8E94 - chains B and C of the 4 polymer chains in the assembly; structure by electron microscopy, 3.72 A resolution.

Chain B:
Molecule: Glutamate receptor ionotropic, NMDA 2C
Organism: Homo sapiens
Reference sequence: Q14957 (NMDE3_HUMAN); numbering as in UniProt (aligned over 26-849)
Amino-acid sequence (880 residues; each row starts with the number of its first residue; numbers below 1 keep their minus sign (Met-30 is residue -30)):
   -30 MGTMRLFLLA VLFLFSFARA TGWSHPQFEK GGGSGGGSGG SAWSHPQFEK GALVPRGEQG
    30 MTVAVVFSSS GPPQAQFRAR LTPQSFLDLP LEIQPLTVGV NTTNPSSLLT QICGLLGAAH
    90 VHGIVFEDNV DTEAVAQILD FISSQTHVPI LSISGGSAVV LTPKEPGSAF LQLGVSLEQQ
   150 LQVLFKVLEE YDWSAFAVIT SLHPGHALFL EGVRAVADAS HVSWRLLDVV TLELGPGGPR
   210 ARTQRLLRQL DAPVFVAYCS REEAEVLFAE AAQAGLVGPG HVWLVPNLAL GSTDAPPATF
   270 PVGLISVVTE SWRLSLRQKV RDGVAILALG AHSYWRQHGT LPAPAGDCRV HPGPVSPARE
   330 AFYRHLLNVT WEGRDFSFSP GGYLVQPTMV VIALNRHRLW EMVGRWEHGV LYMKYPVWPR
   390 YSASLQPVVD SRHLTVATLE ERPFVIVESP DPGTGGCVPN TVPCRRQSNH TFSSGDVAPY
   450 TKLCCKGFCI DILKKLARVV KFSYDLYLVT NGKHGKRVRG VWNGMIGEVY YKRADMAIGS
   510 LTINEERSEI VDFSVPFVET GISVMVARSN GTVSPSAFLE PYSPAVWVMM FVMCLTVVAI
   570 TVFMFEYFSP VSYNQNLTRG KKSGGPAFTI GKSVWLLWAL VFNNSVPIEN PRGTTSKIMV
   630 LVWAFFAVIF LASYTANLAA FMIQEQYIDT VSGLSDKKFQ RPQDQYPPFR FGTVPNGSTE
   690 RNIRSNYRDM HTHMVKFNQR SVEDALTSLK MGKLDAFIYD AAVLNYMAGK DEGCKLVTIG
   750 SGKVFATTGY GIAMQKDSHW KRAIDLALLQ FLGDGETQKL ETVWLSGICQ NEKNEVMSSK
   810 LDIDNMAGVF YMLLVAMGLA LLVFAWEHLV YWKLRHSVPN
Unresolved in the structure: -30 to 30, 392-398, 539-657, 799-849
Disulfide bonds: Cys82-Cys317, Cys426-Cys453, Cys433-Cys454
Glycans and other covalent adducts: N-acetylglucosamine (NAG) linked to Asn337
Construct notes: expression tag (-30 to 25)
Ligand contacts: IWB (methyl 4-[(2R)-3-ethanoyl-1-[2-(2-methyl-1H-indol-3-yl)ethyl]-4-oxidanyl-5-oxidanylidene-2H-pyrrol-2-yl]benzoate): Asp161, Trp162, Ser163, Ala164, Arg194, Leu196, Asp220, Ala221, Pro222, Ala466, Arg467, Lys470, Phe471, Ser472, Tyr473
Swiss-Prot annotation at these positions:
  - region: Lys601 to Pro620 (Pore-forming)
  - binding site (L-glutamate): Ser509, Thr511, Arg516, Ser687, Thr688, Asp729
  - site: Asn612 (Functional determinant of NMDA receptors)
  - glycosylation (N-linked (GlcNAc...) asparagine): Asn70, Asn73, Asn337, Asn438, Asn539, Asn685
From the paper describing this entry:
  - binding site for IWB: Ser163, Arg194, Leu196, Asp220, Pro222, Arg467
  - conformationally variable residues (domain motion): Asp220, Lys470
  - mutagenesis - T756C: decreased signaling in response to MTSET

Chain C:
Molecule: Glutamate receptor ionotropic, NMDA 1
Organism: Homo sapiens
Reference sequence: Q05586 (NMDZ1_HUMAN); residues 1-847 here = UniProt positions 1-847
Amino-acid sequence (847 residues; each row starts with the number of its first residue):
     1 MSTMHLLTFA LLFSCSFARA ASDPKIVNIG AVLSTRKHEQ MFREAVNQAN KRHGSWKIQL
    61 NATSVTHKPN AIQMALSVCE DLISSQVYAI LVSHPPTPND HFTPTPVSYT AGFYRIPVLG
   121 LTTRMSIYSD KSIHLSFLRT VPPYSHQSSV WFEMMRVYSW NHIILLVSDD HEGRAAQKRL
   181 ETLLEERESK AEKVLQFDPG TKNVTALLME AKELEARVII LSASEDDAAT VYRAAAMLNM
   241 TGSGYVWLVG EREISGNALR YAPDGILGLQ LINGKNESAH ISDAVGVVAQ AVHELLEKEN
   301 ITDPPRGCVG NTNIWKTGPL FKRVLMSSKY ADGVTGRVEF NEDGDRKFAN YSIMNLQNRK
   361 LVQVGIYNGT HVIPNDRKII WPGGETEKPR GYQMSTRLKI VTIHQEPFVY VKPTLSDGTC
   421 KEEFTVNGDP VKKVICTGPN DTSPGSPRHT VPQCCYGFCI DLLIKLARTM NFTYEVHLVA
   481 DGKFGTQERV NNSNKKEWNG MMGELLSGQA DMIVAPLTIN NERAQYIEFS KPFKYQGLTI
   541 LVKKEIPRST LDSFMQPFQS TLWLLVGLSV HVVAVMLYLL DRFSPFGRFK VNSEEEEEDA
   601 LTLSSAMWFS WGVLLNSGIG EGAPRSFSAR ILGMVWAGFA MIIVASYTAN LAAFLVLDRP
   661 EERITGINDP RLRNPSDKFI YATVKQSSVD IYFRRQVELS TMYRHMEKHN YESAAEAIQA
   721 VRDNKLHAFI WDSAVLEFEA SQKCDLVTTG ELFFRSGFGI GMRKDSPWKQ NVSLSILKSH
   781 ENGFMEDLDK TWVRYQECDS RSNAPATLTF ENMAGVFMLV AGGIVAGIFL IFIEIAYKRH
   841 KDANGAQ
Unresolved in the structure: 1-24, 545-662, 798-847
Disulfide bonds: Cys79-Cys308, Cys420-Cys454, Cys436-Cys455
Glycans and other covalent adducts: N-acetylglucosamine (NAG) linked to Asn61, Asn203, Asn350, Asn368, Asn771
Construct notes: conflict His5 (Arg in Q05586), Phe9 (Leu in Q05586), Phe17 (Val in Q05586), Ser22 (Cys in Q05586), Asn844 (Arg in Q05586), Gly845 (Arg in Q05586), Ala846 (Lys in Q05586)
Swiss-Prot annotation at these positions:
  - region: Leu603 to Pro624 (Pore-forming)
  - binding site (glycine): Pro516, Thr518, Arg523, Ser688, Asp732
  - glycosylation (N-linked (GlcNAc...) asparagine): Asn61, Asn203, Asn239, Asn276, Asn300, Asn350, Asn368, Asn440, Asn471, Asn491, Asn674, Asn771
From the paper describing this entry:
  - post-translational modification sites: Asn368

Chain B / chain C interface:
Residue-residue contacts - 18 pairs, chain B then chain C:
  Ile512(B) with Leu777(C), hydrophobic
  Asn513(B) with Leu777(C)
  Glu514(B) with Leu774(C)
  Glu518(B) with Leu774(C)
  Asn691(B) with Glu781(C)
  Asn695(B) with Glu781(C), hydrogen bond (side chain-backbone); Asn782(C), hydrogen bond (side chain-backbone)
  Ala755(B) with His780(C)
  Thr756(B) with Tyr535(C); His780(C)
  Thr757(B) with Tyr535(C), hydrogen bond (backbone-side chain)
  Arg771(B) with Lys764(C)
  Leu775(B) with Asn521(C); Gln525(C)
  Leu778(B) with Ile519(C), hydrophobic; Ala524(C), hydrophobic
  Leu781(B) with Phe754(C)
  Glu790(B) with Arg755(C), salt bridge
Other interface residues (no listed pair), chain B (23 interface residues in all): Ser517, Phe522, Ser523, Pro525, Glu528, Gly758, Lys765, Gln779, Gly782
Other interface residues (no listed pair), chain C (20 interface residues in all): Asn520, Lys531, Pro532, Tyr692, Arg695, Gln770, Lys778

Overview:
Chain B and chain C form an interface of 23 and 20 residues respectively, with 3 hydrogen bonds and 1 salt
bridge. Polar pairs include Glu790(B)-Arg755(C), Asn695(B)-Glu781(C) and Asn695(B)-Asn782(C). From the paper:
a binding site for IWB at Ser163(B), Arg194(B) and Leu196(B) among others; T756C of chain B reduces signaling
in response to MTSET.
Chain B is Glutamate receptor ionotropic, NMDA 2C and chain C is Glutamate receptor ionotropic, NMDA 1, both
from Homo sapiens; the structure, PYD-106-bound Human GluN1a-GluN2C NMDA receptor in intact conformation, was
determined by electron microscopy, deposited together with 8E92, 8E93, 8E96, 8E97 and 8E98.
